PDB entry 7TKL | electron microscopy, 6.40 A resolution (low resolution: residue-level contacts below are approximate; hydrogen-bond / salt-bridge calls are withheld) | chains 2 and 3 of the 27 polymer chains in the assembly

[Chain 2 (and 3)]
Name: ATP synthase subunit 9
Organism: Saccharomyces cerevisiae
Notes: chain 3 of this document is another copy of the same molecule, construct and numbering; everything in this record applies to it too
UniProtKB: P61829 (ATP9_YEAST); numbering as in UniProt (aligned over 1-76)
Chain sequence (76 residues; numbered 1 to 76; the number before each row is that of its first residue):
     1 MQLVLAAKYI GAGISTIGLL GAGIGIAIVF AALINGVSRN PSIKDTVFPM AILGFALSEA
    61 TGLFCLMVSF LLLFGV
Not modelled in the structure: 76 (chain 3: 1, 76)
Swiss-Prot annotation at these positions:
  - site: Glu59 (Reversibly protonated during proton transport)
  - modified residue: Met1 (N-formylmethionine)
  - natural variant: Thr46 (T46L: In strain: DS400/A3 and KL14-4A), Leu53 (L53F: In strain: DS400/A3, DS401 and 1 more), Leu57 (L57V: In oligomycin-resistant mutant and cross-resistance to venturicidin), Cys65 (C65S: In oligomycin-resistant mutant)

[Interface between chain 2 and chain 3]
Residue-residue contacts - 9 pairs, chain 2 then chain 3:
  Gly11(2) with Tyr9(3); Gly13(3)
  Ile14(2) with Gly13(3)
  Ser15(2) with Gly13(3)
  Gly18(2) with Ile17(3); Leu20(3)
  Gly21(2) with Leu20(3); Gly23(3); Ile24(3)
Also at the interface, not in a pair above, chain 2 (10 interface residues in all): Met1, Ala7, Ala22, Gly25, Ser58
Also at the interface, not in a pair above, chain 3 (11 interface residues in all): Gln2, Ile10, Thr16, Leu19, Ala27

[In short]
10 residues of chain 2 face 11 of chain 3 across their interface.
Both chains are ATP synthase subunit 9 (Saccharomyces cerevisiae). Entry 7TKL (Yeast ATP synthase State
3binding(a) with 10 mM ATP backbone model) was determined by electron microscopy (same publication as 7TJS,
7TJT, 7TJU, 7TJV, 7TJW, 7TJX and 30 further entries).
